PDB entry 3AF1 | X-ray diffraction, 2.50 A resolution | chain A

# Chain A
Name: Pantothenate kinase
From: Mycobacterium tuberculosis
Notes: EC 2.7.1.33
Reference sequence: P63810 (COAA_MYCTU); residues 1-312 here = UniProt positions 1-312
Sequence (312 residues; numbered 1 to 312; the number before each row is that of its first residue):
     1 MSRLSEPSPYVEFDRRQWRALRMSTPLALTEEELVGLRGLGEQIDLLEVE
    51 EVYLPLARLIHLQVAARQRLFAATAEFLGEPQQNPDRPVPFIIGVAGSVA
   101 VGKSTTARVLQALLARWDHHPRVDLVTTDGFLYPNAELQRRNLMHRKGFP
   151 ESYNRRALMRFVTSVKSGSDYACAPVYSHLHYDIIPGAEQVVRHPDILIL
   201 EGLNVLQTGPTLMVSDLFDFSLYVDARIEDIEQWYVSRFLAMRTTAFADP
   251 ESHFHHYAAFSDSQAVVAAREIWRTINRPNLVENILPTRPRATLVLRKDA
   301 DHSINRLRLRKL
Unresolved in the structure: 1-5
Small-molecule neighbours:
  - citrate anion (FLC): Asp129, Tyr177, Ser178, His179, Leu180, His181
  - GDP (guanosine-5'-diphosphate): Ser98, Val99, Ala100, Val101, Gly102, Lys103, Ser104, His179, Leu180, Glu201, Arg238, Met242, Ala246, Phe247

# Overview
Bound to chain A: GDP and citrate anion.
Chain A is Pantothenate kinase (Mycobacterium tuberculosis); the structure, Pantothenate kinase from
Mycobacterium tuberculosis (MtPanK) in complex with GDP, was determined by X-ray diffraction (same publication
as 3AEZ, 3AF0, 3AF2, 3AF3 and 3AF4).
